Entry 7PT6 (electron microscopy, 3.20 A resolution); this record covers chains 2 and 5 of the 18 polymer chains in the assembly.

== Chain 2 ==
Name: DNA replication licensing factor MCM2
Source organism: Saccharomyces cerevisiae (strain ATCC 204508 / S288c)
Notes: EC 3.6.4.12
UniProtKB: P29469 (MCM2_YEAST); numbering as in UniProt (aligned over 1-868)
Chain sequence (868 residues; row label = number of the first residue in the row):
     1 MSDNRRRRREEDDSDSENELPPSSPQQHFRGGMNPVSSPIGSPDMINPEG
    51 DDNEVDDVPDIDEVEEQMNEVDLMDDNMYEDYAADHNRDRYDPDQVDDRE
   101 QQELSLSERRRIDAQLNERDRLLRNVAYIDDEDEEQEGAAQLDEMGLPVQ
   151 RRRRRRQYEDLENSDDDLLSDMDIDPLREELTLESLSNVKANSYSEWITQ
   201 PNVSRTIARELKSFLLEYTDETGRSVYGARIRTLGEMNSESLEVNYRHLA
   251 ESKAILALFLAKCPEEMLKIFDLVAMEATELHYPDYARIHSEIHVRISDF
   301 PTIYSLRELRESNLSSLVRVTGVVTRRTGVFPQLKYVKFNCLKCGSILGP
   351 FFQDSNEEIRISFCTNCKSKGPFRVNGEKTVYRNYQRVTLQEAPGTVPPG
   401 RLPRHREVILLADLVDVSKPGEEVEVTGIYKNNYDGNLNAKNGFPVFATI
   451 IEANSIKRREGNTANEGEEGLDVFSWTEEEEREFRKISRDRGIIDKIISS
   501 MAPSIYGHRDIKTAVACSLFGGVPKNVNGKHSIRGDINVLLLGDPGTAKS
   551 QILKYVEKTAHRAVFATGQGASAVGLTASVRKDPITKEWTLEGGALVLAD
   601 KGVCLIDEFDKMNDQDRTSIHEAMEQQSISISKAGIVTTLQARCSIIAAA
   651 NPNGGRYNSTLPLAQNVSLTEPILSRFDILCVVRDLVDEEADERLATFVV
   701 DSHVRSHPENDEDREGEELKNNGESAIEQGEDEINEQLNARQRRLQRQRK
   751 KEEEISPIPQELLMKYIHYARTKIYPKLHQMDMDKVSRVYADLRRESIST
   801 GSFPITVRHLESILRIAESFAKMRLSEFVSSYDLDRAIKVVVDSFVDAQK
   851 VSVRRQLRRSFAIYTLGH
Disordered / not traced: 1-177, 436-438, 461-471, 712-755, 865-868
UniProt features mapped onto this chain:
  - zinc finger: Cys341 to Cys367 (C4-type)
  - motif: Ser675 to Asp678 (Arginine finger)
  - binding site (ATP): Gly543 to Ser550
  - modified residue (Phosphoserine): Ser14, Ser16, Ser23, Ser164, Ser170
  - natural variant: Glu392 (E392K: In allele MCM2-1)
  - mutagenesis: Cys364 (C364Y/F/S/H: Loss of activity), Cys367 (C367Y/F/S/H: Loss of activity), Lys549 (K549A: Reduces MCM2-7 complex helicase activity. Abolishes MCM2-7 complex helicase activity; when associated with MCM5 A-422. Reduces MCM2-7 complex helicase activity; when associated with MCM3 A-415), Arg676 (R676A: Loss of MCM2-7 complex helicase activity)
Bound ions: Zn2+: Cys341, Cys344, Cys364, Cys367; Mg2+ site 1: Ser550 (together with ATP-gamma-S); Mg2+ site 2: Glu625 (together with ATP-gamma-S) (shared with Ser423(5) of chain 5)
Residues lining bound ligands:
  - ATP-gamma-S (AGS; phosphothiophosphoric acid-adenylate ester), molecule 1: Arg326, Pro403, Arg404, His405, Lys441, Asn442
  - ATP-gamma-S (AGS), molecule 2: Ser504, Ile505, Tyr506, His508, Asp544, Pro545, Gly546, Thr547, Ala548, Lys549, Ser550, Gln551, Glu608, Asn651, Leu695, Val699
  - ATP-gamma-S (AGS), molecule 3: His531, Glu625, Arg676, Val807, Arg808, Glu811

== Chain 5 ==
Name: Minichromosome maintenance protein 5
Source organism: Saccharomyces cerevisiae (strain ATCC 204508 / S288c)
Notes: EC 3.6.4.12
UniProtKB: P29496 (MCM5_YEAST); residue numbers follow UniProt; this construct covers 1-775
Chain sequence (775 residues; numbered 1 to 775; the number before each row is that of its first residue):
     1 MSFDRPEIYSAPVLQGESPNDDDNTEIIKSFKNFILEFRLDSQFIYRDQL
    51 RNNILVKNYSLTVNMEHLIGYNEDIYKKLSDEPSDIIPLFETAITQVAKR
   101 ISILSRAQSANNNDKDPENTSMDTDSLLLNSLPTFQLILNSNANQIPLRD
   151 LDSEHVSKIVRLSGIIISTSVLSSRATYLSIMCRNCRHTTSITINNFNSI
   201 TGNTVSLPRSCLSTIESESSMANESNIGDESTKKNCGPDPYIIIHESSKF
   251 IDQQFLKLQEIPELVPVGEMPRNLTMTCDRYLTNKVIPGTRVTIVGIYSI
   301 YNSKNGAGSGRSGGGNGGSGVAIRTPYIKILGIQSDVETSSIWNSVTMFT
   351 EEEEEEFLQLSRNPKLYEILTNSIAPSIFGNEDIKKAIVCLLMGGSKKIL
   401 PDGMRLRGDINVLLLGDPGTAKSQLLKFVEKVSPIAVYTSGKGSSAAGLT
   451 ASVQRDPMTREFYLEGGAMVLADGGVVCIDEFDKMRDEDRVAIHEAMEQQ
   501 TISIAKAGITTVLNSRTSVLAAANPIYGRYDDLKSPGDNIDFQTTILSRF
   551 DMIFIVKDDHNEERDISIANHVINIHTGNANAMQNQQEENGSEISIEKMK
   601 RYITYCRLKCAPRLSPQAAEKLSSNFVTIRKQLLINELESTERSSIPITI
   651 RQLEAIIRITESLAKLELSPIAQERHVDEAIRLFQASTMDAASQDPIGGL
   701 NQASGTSLSEIRRFEQELKRRLPIGWSTSYQTLRREFVDTHRFSQLALDK
   751 ALYALEKHETIQLRHQGQNIYRSGV
Disordered / not traced: 1, 109-130, 215-234, 304-316, 701-775
UniProt features mapped onto this chain:
  - motif: Ser548 to Asp551 (Arginine finger)
  - binding site (ATP): Gly416 to Ser423
  - mutagenesis: Lys422 (K422A: Loss of MCM2-7 complex helicase activity)
Bound ions: Zn2+: Cys183, Cys186, Cys211, Cys236; Mg2+: Ser423 (together with ATP-gamma-S) (shared with Glu625(2) of chain 2)
Residues lining bound ligands:
  - ADP (adenosine-5'-diphosphate): Leu406, Glu498, Gln499, Arg549, Ile650, Arg651, Glu654
  - ATP-gamma-S (AGS; phosphothiophosphoric acid-adenylate ester): Ser377, Ile378, Phe379, Asp417, Pro418, Gly419, Thr420, Ala421, Lys422, Ser423, Gln424, Asp480, Glu481, Asn524, Val572

== Chain 2 / chain 5 interface ==
Pairs across the interface (156; chain 2 residue first):
  Arg327(2) with Arg149(5); Glu269(5)
  Gly329(2) with Arg272(5)
  Val330(2) with Arg272(5)
  Phe331(2) with Gly317(5); Arg324(5); Pro326(5)
  Pro332(2) with Ile300(5), hydrophobic; Ile323(5); Arg324(5), hydrogen bond (backbone-backbone)
  Gln333(2) with Val321(5), hydrogen bond (side chain-backbone); Ala322(5)
  Leu334(2) with Ala322(5), hydrogen bond (backbone-backbone); Arg324(5)
  Gln353(2) with Ala322(5)
  Ser355(2) with Val321(5)
  Asn356(2) with Val321(5)
  Glu357(2) with Val321(5)
  Glu358(2) with Arg324(5), salt bridge
  Glu378(2) with Ser84(5); Ser157(5), hydrogen bond (backbone-side chain)
  Lys379(2) with Asp85(5), salt bridge
  Tyr382(2) with Ser153(5), hydrogen bond (backbone-side chain); Val156(5), hydrophobic; Ile300(5)
  Arg383(2) with Ser153(5), hydrogen bond (backbone-side chain)
  Asn384(2) with Asp152(5); Ser153(5), hydrogen bond (side chain-backbone)
  Tyr385(2) with Ser319(5); Gly320(5); Ile323(5), hydrophobic
  Gln386(2) with Arg272(5)
  Arg387(2) with Gly317(5); Gly318(5); Ser319(5), hydrogen bond (side chain-backbone)
  Asp416(2) with Arg149(5); Arg272(5), salt bridge
  Lys419(2) with Pro266(5)
  Pro420(2) with Glu269(5)
  Asn433(2) with Ser319(5)
  Lys525(2) with Thr577(5)
  Val527(2) with Ser377(5); Ala582(5)
  Asn528(2) with Ala582(5); Asn585(5), hydrogen bond
  Gly529(2) with Lys431(5); Ile596(5)
  Lys530(2) with Ser373(5); Pro376(5); Phe428(5); Lys431(5), hydrogen bond (backbone-side chain); Ile594(5), hydrogen bond (side chain-backbone); Ile596(5)
  His531(2) with Ser377(5); Ile378(5); Gln424(5)
  Ser532(2) with Gln424(5), hydrogen bond (backbone-side chain)
  Ile533(2) with Ile575(5), hydrophobic; His576(5)
  Arg562(2) with Glu263(5), hydrogen bond (side chain-backbone); Val265(5), hydrogen bond (side chain-backbone); Val267(5)
  Thr577(2) with Ser445(5)
  Ala578(2) with Ser445(5); Ala446(5)
  Arg581(2) with Met270(5), hydrogen bond
  Glu588(2) with Lys257(5), salt bridge; Asn273(5), hydrogen bond
  Trp589(2) with Ile167(5); Pro457(5), hydrophobic
  Thr590(2) with Gln259(5)
  Leu591(2) with Ile165(5), hydrophobic; Gln259(5), hydrogen bond (backbone-side chain); Pro262(5)
  Glu592(2) with Met270(5); Pro271(5)
  Gly593(2) with Pro262(5)
  Val597(2) with Pro262(5); Glu263(5)
  Leu598(2) with Pro262(5); Glu263(5); Val265(5); Val267(5)
  Asp600(2) with Glu263(5)
  Thr618(2) with Lys442(5); Gly443(5); Ser444(5)
  Ser619(2) with Ser445(5), hydrogen bond
  His621(2) with Ser440(5)
  Glu622(2) with Ser445(5)
  Glu625(2) with Ser423(5); Lys427(5), salt bridge; Tyr438(5); Asp480(5)
  Gln626(2) with Lys427(5); Glu430(5), hydrogen bond; Tyr438(5)
  Ile629(2) with Ser445(5)
  Ser630(2) with Ser444(5); Ser445(5); Ala446(5), hydrogen bond (backbone-backbone); Ala447(5), hydrogen bond (backbone-backbone)
  Ile631(2) with Ala446(5), hydrophobic; Ala447(5)
  Ser632(2) with Ala447(5); Gly448(5); Glu465(5)
  Lys633(2) with Ala446(5), hydrogen bond (side chain-backbone); Glu465(5), salt bridge
  Ala634(2) with Tyr463(5); Glu465(5)
  Gly635(2) with Pro288(5); Tyr463(5)
  Ile636(2) with Ile167(5); Pro288(5), hydrophobic; Gly289(5)
  Val637(2) with Pro288(5); Thr339(5); Leu471(5), hydrophobic
  Thr638(2) with Ile165(5); Gly289(5), hydrogen bond (side chain-backbone)
  Thr639(2) with Arg291(5)
  Leu640(2) with Pro262(5), hydrophobic; Glu263(5); Arg291(5)
  Gln641(2) with Glu263(5), hydrogen bond (backbone-side chain)
  Lys777(2) with Thr577(5); Asn579(5)
  Leu778(2) with Thr577(5), hydrogen bond (backbone-side chain)
  Gln780(2) with Gly578(5), hydrogen bond (side chain-backbone)
  Met783(2) with Ile573(5), hydrophobic; Asn574(5)
  Val786(2) with Ile573(5), hydrophobic
  Ser787(2) with Ile566(5), hydrogen bond (side chain-backbone); Ala569(5); Asn570(5), hydrogen bond
  Tyr790(2) with Asp565(5); Ala569(5), hydrophobic
  Ala791(2) with Ile566(5), hydrophobic
  Arg794(2) with Asp558(5), salt bridge; Asp559(5); His560(5); Asp565(5), salt bridge
  Arg795(2) with Glu562(5)
  Ile798(2) with Arg529(5); His560(5)
  Thr806(2) with Pro418(5); Gly419(5)
  Val807(2) with Ile568(5), hydrophobic; Val572(5), hydrophobic
  Leu810(2) with Ala569(5), hydrophobic; Val572(5), hydrophobic
  Glu811(2) with Val572(5); His576(5), salt bridge
  Leu814(2) with His576(5)
  Glu818(2) with Thr577(5)
Other interface residues (no listed pair), chain 2 (91 interface residues in all): Val375, Gly377, Ala563, Val564, Val574, Gln615, Glu671, Pro776, Arg788, Arg808
Other interface residues (no listed pair), chain 5 (93 interface residues in all): Glu82, Leu151, Leu264, Tyr298, Lys329, Gly466, Gly467, Glu481, Asn581, Gln586

== In short ==
91 residues of chain 2 and 93 residues of chain 5 are in contact; the contacts include 28 hydrogen bonds and 9
salt bridges. Among the polar pairs are Glu358(2)-Arg324(5), Lys379(2)-Asp85(5) and Asp416(2)-Arg272(5). One
ATP-gamma-S molecule is bound between chain 2 and chain 5.
Chain 2 is DNA replication licensing factor MCM2 and chain 5 is Minichromosome maintenance protein 5, both
from Saccharomyces cerevisiae (strain ATCC 204508 / S288c); the structure, Structure of MCM2-7 DH complexed
with Cdc7-Dbf4 in the presence of ATPgS, state III, was determined by electron microscopy together with 7PT7
from the same study.
